5ITZ - chains A and B of the 4 polymer chains in the assembly; structure by X-ray diffraction, 2.20 A resolution.

== Chain A ==
Name: Tubulin alpha-1B chain
Source organism: Bos taurus
Reference sequence: P81947 (TBA1B_BOVIN); residues 1-451 here = UniProt positions 1-451
Amino-acid sequence (451 residues; each row starts with the number of its first residue):
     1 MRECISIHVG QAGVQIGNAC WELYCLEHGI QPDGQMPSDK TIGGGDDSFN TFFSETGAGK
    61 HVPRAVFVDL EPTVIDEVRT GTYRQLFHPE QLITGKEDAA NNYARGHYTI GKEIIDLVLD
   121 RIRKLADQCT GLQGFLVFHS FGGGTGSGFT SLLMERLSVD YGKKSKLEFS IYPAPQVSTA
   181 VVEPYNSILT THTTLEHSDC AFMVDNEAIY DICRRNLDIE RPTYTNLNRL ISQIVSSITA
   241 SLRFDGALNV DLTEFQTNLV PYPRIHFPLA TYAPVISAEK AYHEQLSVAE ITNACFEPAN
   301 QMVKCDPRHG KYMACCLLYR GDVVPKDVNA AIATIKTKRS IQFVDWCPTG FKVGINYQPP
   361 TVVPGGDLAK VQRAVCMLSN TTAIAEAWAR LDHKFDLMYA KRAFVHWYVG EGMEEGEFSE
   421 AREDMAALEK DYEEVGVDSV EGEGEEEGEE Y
Unresolved in the structure: 38-45, 439-451
Small-molecule neighbours:
  - GTP (guanosine-5'-triphosphate): Val-9, Gly-10, Gln-11, Ala-12, Gln-15, Ile-16, Asp-69, Asp-98, Ala-99, Ala-100, Asn-101, Ser-140, Gly-142, Gly-143, Gly-144, Thr-145, Gly-146, Ile-171, Pro-173, Val-177, Ser-178, Thr-179, Glu-183, Asn-206, Tyr-224, Asn-228, Ile-231
  - colchicine (LOC; N-[(7S)-1,2,3,10-tetramethoxy-9-oxo-6,7-dihydro-5H-benzo[d]heptalen-7-yl]ethanamide): Ser-178, Thr-179, Ala-180, Val-181

== Chain B ==
Name: Tubulin beta-2B chain
Source organism: Bos taurus
Reference sequence: Q6B856 (TBB2B_BOVIN); the author numbering skips numbers that UniProt does not, so the offset changes along the chain: 1-42 = UniProt 1-42; 45-54 = UniProt 43-52; 57-360 = UniProt 55-358; 369-455 = UniProt 359-445
Amino-acid sequence (445 residues; each row starts with the number of its first residue; note: 11 numbers in that range are skipped by the numbering (no residue carries them; nothing is unmodelled there)):
     1 MREIVHIQAG QCGNQIGAKF WEVISDEHGI DPTGSYHGDS DL
    45 QLERINVYYN
   54A E
    55 A
    57 TGNKYVPRAI LVDLEPGTMD SVRSGPFGQI FRPDNFVFGQ SGAGNNWAKG HYTEGAELVD
   117 SVLDVVRKES ESCDCLQGFQ LTHSLGGGTG SGMGTLLISK IREEYPDRIM NTFSVMPSPK
   177 VSDTVVEPYN ATLSVHQLVE NTDETYCIDN EALYDICFRT LKLTTPTYGD LNHLVSATMS
   237 GVTTCLRFPG QLNADLRKLA VNMVPFPRLH FFMPGFAPLT SRGSQQYRAL TVPELTQQMF
   297 DSKNMMAACD PRHGRYLTVA AIFRGRMSMK EVDEQMLNVQ NKNSSYFVEW IPNNVKTAVC
   357 DIPP
   369 RGLKMSATFI GNSTAIQELF KRISEQFTAM FRRKAFLHWY TGEGMDEMEF TEAESNMNDL
   429 VSEYQQYQDA TADEQGEFEE EEGEDEA
Unresolved in the structure: 54A, 57-59, 278-283, 441-455
Small-molecule neighbours:
  - GDP (guanosine-5'-diphosphate): Gly-10, Gln-11, Cys-12, Gln-15, Ile-16, Asp-69, Ala-99, Asn-101, Ser-140, Gly-142, Gly-143, Gly-144, Thr-145, Gly-146, Ser-147, Val-171, Pro-173, Val-177, Ser-178, Glu-183, Asn-206, Leu-209, Tyr-224, Leu-227, Asn-228
  - colchicine (LOC; N-[(7S)-1,2,3,10-tetramethoxy-9-oxo-6,7-dihydro-5H-benzo[d]heptalen-7-yl]ethanamide): Val-238, Cys-241, Leu-242, Leu-248, Ala-250, Asp-251, Lys-254, Leu-255, Asn-258, Met-259, Thr-314, Val-315, Ala-316, Ala-317, Ile-318, Asn-350, Lys-352, Thr-353, Ala-354, Ile-378
UniProt features mapped onto this chain:
  - motif: Met-1 to Ile-4 (MREI motif)
  - binding site (GTP): Gln-11, Glu-71, Ser-140, Gly-144, Thr-145, Gly-146, Asn-206, Asn-228
  - binding site (Mg(2+)): Glu-71
  - modified residue: Ser-40 (Phosphoserine), Thr-57 (Phosphothreonine), Lys-60 (N6-acetyllysine), Ser-174 (Phosphoserine), Thr-287 (Phosphothreonine), Thr-292 (Phosphothreonine), Arg-320 (Omega-N-methylarginine), Glu-448 (5-glutamyl polyglutamate)
  - cross-link (Glycyl lysine isopeptide (Lys-Gly)): Lys-60 (interchain with G-Cter in ubiquitin), Lys-326 (interchain with G-Cter in ubiquitin)

== How chain A and chain B interact ==
Pairs across the interface (57; chain A residue first):
  Gln-11(A) / Asn-249(B)  hydrogen bond
  Glu-71(A) / Asn-249(B)  hydrogen bond
  Val-74(A) / Asn-249(B)
  Lys-96(A) / Met-1(B)
  Lys-96(A) / Asp-130(B)
  Glu-97(A) / Met-1(B)
  Glu-97(A) / Cys-131(B)
  Glu-97(A) / Arg-164(B)  salt bridge
  Asp-98(A) / Lys-254(B)  salt bridge
  Ala-100(A) / Arg-253(B)
  Ala-100(A) / Lys-254(B)
  Ala-100(A) / Val-257(B)
  Asn-101(A) / Lys-254(B)
  Asn-101(A) / Asn-258(B)  hydrogen bond
  Arg-105(A) / Met-1(B)
  Arg-105(A) / Arg-253(B)
  Pro-175(A) / Asn-349(B)
  Thr-179(A) / Lys-352(B)  hydrogen bond (backbone-side chain)
  Ala-180(A) / Asn-258(B)
  Val-181(A) / Asn-258(B)  hydrogen bond (backbone-side chain)
  Val-181(A) / Ile-347(B)  hydrophobic
  Val-181(A) / Pro-348(B)
  Val-181(A) / Asn-349(B)
  Val-181(A) / Asn-350(B)
  Val-182(A) / Val-257(B)  hydrophobic
  Val-182(A) / Asn-258(B)
  Glu-220(A) / Lys-326(B)
  Arg-221(A) / Met-325(B)  hydrogen bond (side chain-backbone)
  Arg-221(A) / Lys-326(B)
  Arg-221(A) / Asp-329(B)  salt bridge
  Lys-394(A) / Pro-348(B)
  Lys-394(A) / Asn-349(B)  hydrogen bond
  Leu-397(A) / Glu-345(B)
  Leu-397(A) / Trp-346(B)
  Leu-397(A) / Ala-440(B)  hydrophobic
  Met-398(A) / Trp-346(B)
  Met-398(A) / Pro-348(B)
  Lys-401(A) / Phe-262(B)
  Lys-401(A) / Trp-346(B)
  Lys-401(A) / Ala-438(B)
  Lys-401(A) / Thr-439(B)  hydrogen bond (side chain-backbone)
  Lys-401(A) / Ala-440(B)
  Arg-402(A) / Phe-262(B)
  Ala-403(A) / Pro-261(B)
  Ala-403(A) / Phe-262(B)  hydrophobic
  Phe-404(A) / Val-257(B)
  Phe-404(A) / Asn-258(B)
  Phe-404(A) / Val-260(B)
  Phe-404(A) / Pro-261(B)  hydrogen bond (backbone-backbone)
  Phe-404(A) / Ile-347(B)  hydrophobic
  His-406(A) / Val-260(B)  hydrogen bond (side chain-backbone)
  His-406(A) / Pro-261(B)
  His-406(A) / Phe-262(B)
  His-406(A) / Pro-263(B)
  Trp-407(A) / Ala-256(B)
  Trp-407(A) / Val-257(B)
  Trp-407(A) / Val-260(B)  hydrogen bond (side chain-backbone)
Other interface residues (no listed pair), chain A (27 interface residues in all): Thr-73, Glu-411
Other interface residues (no listed pair), chain B (32 interface residues in all): Leu-132, Asp-199, Asp-251, Thr-314, Tyr-435

== Overview ==
27 residues of chain A and 32 residues of chain B are in contact; the contacts include 11 hydrogen bonds and 3
salt bridges. Among the polar pairs are Glu-97(A)/Arg-164(B), Asp-98(A)/Lys-254(B) and Arg-221(A)/Asp-329(B).
Colchicine is bound between chain A and chain B.
Here chain A is Tubulin alpha-1B chain and chain B is Tubulin beta-2B chain, both from Bos taurus. Entry 5ITZ
(Crystal structure of the SAC domain of CPAP in a complex with Tubulin and Darpin) was determined by X-ray
diffraction.
